PDB entry 4FA8 | X-ray diffraction, 2.20 A resolution | chains B and G of the 6 polymer chains in the assembly

Chain B:
Protein: Secreted protein BARF1
Organism: Human herpesvirus 4
Reference sequence: P0CW72 (BARF1_EBVG); residues 19-221 here = UniProt positions 19-221
Chain sequence (203 residues; numbered 19 to 221; the number before each row is that of its first residue):
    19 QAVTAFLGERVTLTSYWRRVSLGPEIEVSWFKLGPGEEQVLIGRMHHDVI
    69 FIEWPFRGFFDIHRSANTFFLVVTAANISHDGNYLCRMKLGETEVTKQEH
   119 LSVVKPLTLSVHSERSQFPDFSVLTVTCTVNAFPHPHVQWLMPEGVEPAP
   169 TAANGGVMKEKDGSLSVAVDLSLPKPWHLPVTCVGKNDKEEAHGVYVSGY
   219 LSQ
Unresolved in the structure: 19, 162-173, 221
Cystine bridges: Cys146-Cys201
Glycans and other covalent adducts: N-acetylglucosamine (NAG) linked to Asn95
Reported in the primary citation:
  - post-translational modification sites: Asn95

Chain G:
Protein: Macrophage colony-stimulating factor 1
Organism: Homo sapiens
Reference sequence: P09603 (CSF1_HUMAN); residues 4-148 here correspond to UniProt positions 36-180 (UniProt number = residue number + 32)
Chain sequence (147 residues; each row starts with the number of its first residue):
     2 DPSEYCSHMIGSGHLQSLQRLIDSQMETSCQITFEFVDQEQLKDPVCYLK
    52 KAFLLVQDIMEDTMRFRDNTPNAIAIVQLQELSLRLKSCFTKDYEEHDKA
   102 CVRTFYETPLQLLEKVKNVFNETKNLLDKDWNIFSKNCNNSFAECSS
Construct notes: expression tag (2-3)
Cystine bridges: Cys7-Cys90, Cys48-Cys139, Cys102-Cys146
Glycans and other covalent adducts: N-acetylglucosamine (NAG) linked to Asn122

Chain B / chain G interface:
Contacting residue pairs (12; chain B residue first):
  Val38(B) - Glu28(G)
  Val38(B) - Thr29(G)
  Val38(B) - Ser30(G)  hydrogen bond (backbone-backbone)
  Ser39(B) - Glu28(G)
  Ser39(B) - Thr29(G)
  Ser39(B) - Ser30(G)
  Leu40(B) - Ser30(G)  hydrogen bond (backbone-side chain)
  Gly41(B) - Ser30(G)
  Arg82(B) - Ser30(G)  hydrogen bond (side chain-backbone)
  Arg82(B) - Gln32(G)  hydrogen bond
  Ala84(B) - Ser30(G)  hydrogen bond (backbone-side chain)
  Asn85(B) - Ser30(G)  hydrogen bond (backbone-side chain)
Other interface residues (no listed pair), chain B (8 interface residues in all): Pro42
Other interface residues (no listed pair), chain G (5 interface residues in all): Cys31

In short:
8 residues of chain B and 5 residues of chain G are in contact; the contacts include 6 hydrogen bonds. Polar
pairs include Leu40(B)-Ser30(G), Arg82(B)-Ser30(G) and Arg82(B)-Gln32(G). Covalently linked
N-acetylglucosamine: at Asn95(B). Covalently linked N-acetylglucosamine: at Asn122(G). The paper reports a
modification site at Asn95(B).
Here chain B is Secreted protein BARF1 (Human herpesvirus 4) and chain G is Macrophage colony-stimulating
factor 1 (Homo sapiens). Entry 4FA8 (Multi-pronged modulation of cytokine signaling) was determined by X-ray
diffraction.
